7QID - chains A and J of the 10 polymer chains in the assembly; structure by electron microscopy, 5.00 A resolution (low resolution: residue-level contacts below are approximate; hydrogen-bond / salt-bridge calls are withheld).

== Chain A ==
Molecule: Insulin receptor
From: Homo sapiens
Notes: EC 2.7.10.1
UniProt: P06213 (INSR_HUMAN), isoform P06213-2; residues 1-719 here correspond to UniProt positions 28-746 (UniProt number = residue number + 27)
Amino-acid sequence (719 residues; row label = number of the first residue in the row):
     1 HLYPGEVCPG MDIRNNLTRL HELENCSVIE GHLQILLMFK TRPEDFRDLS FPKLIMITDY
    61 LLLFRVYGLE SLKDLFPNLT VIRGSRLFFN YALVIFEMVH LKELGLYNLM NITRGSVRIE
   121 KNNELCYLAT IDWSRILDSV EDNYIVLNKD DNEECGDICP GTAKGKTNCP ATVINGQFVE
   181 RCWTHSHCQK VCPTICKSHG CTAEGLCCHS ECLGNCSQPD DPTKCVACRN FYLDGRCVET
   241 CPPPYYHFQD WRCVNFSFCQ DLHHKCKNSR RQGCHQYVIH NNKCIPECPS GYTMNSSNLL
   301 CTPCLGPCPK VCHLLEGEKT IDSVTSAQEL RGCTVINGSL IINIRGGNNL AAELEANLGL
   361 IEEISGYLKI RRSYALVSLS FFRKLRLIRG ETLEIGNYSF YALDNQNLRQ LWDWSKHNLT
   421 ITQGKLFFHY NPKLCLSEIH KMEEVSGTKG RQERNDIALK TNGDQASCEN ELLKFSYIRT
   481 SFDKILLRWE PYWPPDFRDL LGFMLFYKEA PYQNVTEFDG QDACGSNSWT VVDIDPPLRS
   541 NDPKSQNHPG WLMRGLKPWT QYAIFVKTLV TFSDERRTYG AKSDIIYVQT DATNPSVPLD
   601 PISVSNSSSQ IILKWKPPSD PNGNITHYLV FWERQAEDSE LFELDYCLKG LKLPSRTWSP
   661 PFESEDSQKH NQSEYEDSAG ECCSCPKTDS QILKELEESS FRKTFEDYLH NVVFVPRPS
Disulfide bonds: Cys8-Cys26, Cys126-Cys155, Cys159-Cys182, Cys169-Cys188, Cys192-Cys201, Cys196-Cys207, Cys208-Cys216, Cys212-Cys225, Cys228-Cys237, Cys241-Cys253, Cys259-Cys284, Cys266-Cys274, Cys288-Cys301, Cys304-Cys308, Cys312-Cys333, Cys435-Cys468, Cys682-Cys685
Swiss-Prot annotation at these positions:
  - region: Glu706 to Phe714 (Insulin-binding)
  - site: Phe39 (Insulin-binding)
  - modified residue: Ser373 (Phosphoserine), Tyr374 (Phosphotyrosine), Ser380 (Phosphoserine)
  - glycosylation (N-linked (GlcNAc...) asparagine): Asn16, Asn25, Asn78, Asn111, Asn215, Asn255, Asn295, Asn337, Asn397, Asn418, Asn514, Asn606, Asn624, Asn671

== Chain J ==
Molecule: Insulin
From: Homo sapiens
UniProt: P01308 (INS_HUMAN); residues 1-30 here correspond to UniProt positions 25-54 (UniProt number = residue number + 24)
Amino-acid sequence (30 residues; each row starts with the number of its first residue):
     1 FVNQHLCGSH LVEALYLVCG ERGFFYTPKT

== Interface between chain A and chain J ==
Contacting residue pairs - 14 pairs, chain A then chain J:
  Arg479(A) - Tyr16(J)
  Arg479(A) - Leu17(J)
  Arg479(A) - Cys19(J)
  Leu486(A) - Leu17(J)
  Leu552(A) - Leu17(J)
  Arg554(A) - Phe1(J)
  Arg554(A) - Val2(J)
  Arg554(A) - Gln4(J)
  Ile692(A) - Val2(J)
  Glu695(A) - Phe1(J)
  Glu695(A) - Val2(J)
  Glu695(A) - Asn3(J)
  Leu696(A) - Phe1(J)
  Glu698(A) - Asn3(J)
Interface residues without a listed pair, chain A (10 interface residues in all): Lys484, Gln546
Interface residues without a listed pair, chain J (10 interface residues in all): His10, Val18, Glu21
From the paper, about this interface:
  - interface residues, chain A: Tyr477(A)
  - interface residues, chain A: Trp551(A) (from molecular simulation)
  - interface residues, chain J: His10(J) (from molecular simulation)

== Overview ==
The chain A/chain J interface involves 10 residues from each chain. The paper reports interface residues
Tyr477(A), Trp551(A) and His10(J).
Chain A is Insulin receptor and chain J is Insulin, both from Homo sapiens; the structure, tentative model of
the human insulin receptor ectodomain bound by three insulin, was determined by electron microscopy.
